PDB entry 9C2D | electron microscopy, 3.20 A resolution | chains C and H of the 19 polymer chains in the assembly

Chain C (and H):
Molecule: Major capsid protein
Source organism: Shigella phage Sf14
Notes: chain H of this document is another copy of the same molecule, construct and numbering; everything in this record applies to it too
UniProt: A0A2K9VK95 (A0A2K9VK95_9CAUD); residues 1-367 here = UniProt positions 1-367
Amino-acid sequence (367 residues; row label = number of the first residue in the row):
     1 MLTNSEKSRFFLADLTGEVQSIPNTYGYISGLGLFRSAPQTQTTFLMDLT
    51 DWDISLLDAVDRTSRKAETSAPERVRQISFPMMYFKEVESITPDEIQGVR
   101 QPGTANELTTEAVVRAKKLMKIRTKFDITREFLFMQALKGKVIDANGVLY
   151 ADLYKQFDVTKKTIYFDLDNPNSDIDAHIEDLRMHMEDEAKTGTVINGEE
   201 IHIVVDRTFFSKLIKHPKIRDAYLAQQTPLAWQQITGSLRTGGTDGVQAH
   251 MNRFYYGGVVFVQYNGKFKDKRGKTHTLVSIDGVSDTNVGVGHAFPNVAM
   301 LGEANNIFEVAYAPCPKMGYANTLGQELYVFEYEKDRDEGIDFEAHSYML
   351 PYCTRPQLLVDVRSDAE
Not modelled in the structure: 1

How chain C and chain H interact:
Contacting residue pairs (26):
  Leu2(C) - Asn106(H)  hydrogen bond (backbone-side chain)
  Leu2(C) - Leu108(H)  hydrophobic
  Thr3(C) - Asn4(H)  hydrogen bond
  Asn4(C) - Arg9(H)
  Ser5(C) - Arg9(H)  hydrogen bond (backbone-side chain)
  Arg9(C) - Thr3(H)
  Arg9(C) - Asn4(H)  hydrogen bond (side chain-backbone)
  Arg9(C) - Ser5(H)  hydrogen bond (side chain-backbone)
  Arg9(C) - Arg100(H)  hydrogen bond (backbone-side chain)
  Phe10(C) - Val99(H)
  Phe10(C) - Arg100(H)  hydrogen bond (backbone-backbone)
  Phe11(C) - Gly98(H)
  Phe11(C) - Val99(H)  hydrophobic
  Leu12(C) - Gly98(H)  hydrogen bond (backbone-backbone)
  Leu12(C) - Asn106(H)
  Leu12(C) - Leu108(H)  hydrophobic
  Gly98(C) - Phe11(H)
  Gly98(C) - Leu12(H)  hydrogen bond (backbone-backbone)
  Val99(C) - Phe11(H)  hydrophobic
  Arg100(C) - Arg9(H)  hydrogen bond (side chain-backbone)
  Arg100(C) - Phe10(H)  hydrogen bond (backbone-backbone)
  Asn106(C) - Leu2(H)
  Asn106(C) - Leu12(H)
  Asn106(C) - Asn106(H)
  Leu108(C) - Leu2(H)  hydrophobic
  Leu108(C) - Leu12(H)  hydrophobic
Interface residues without a listed pair, chain C (16 interface residues in all): Glu6, Ala105, Glu107
Interface residues without a listed pair, chain H (16 interface residues in all): Glu6, Ala105, Glu107

Summary:
The chain C/chain H interface involves 16 residues from each chain; the contacts include 11 hydrogen bonds.
Among the polar pairs are Leu2(C)-Asn106(H), Thr3(C)-Asn4(H) and Ser5(C)-Arg9(H).
Both chains are Major capsid protein (Shigella phage Sf14). Entry 9C2D (Bacteriophage Sf14 Capsid Icosahedral
reconstruction) was determined by electron microscopy together with 9C39, 9C3A and 9C3B from the same study.
